PDB entry 7T2C | X-ray diffraction, 3.10 A resolution | chains D and E of the 5 polymer chains in the assembly

# Chain D
Name: T cell receptor, B5, alpha chain
Source organism: Homo sapiens
UniProt: P01848 (TRAC_HUMAN); residues 130-222 here correspond to UniProt positions 1-93 (UniProt number = residue number - 129)
Amino-acid sequence (204 residues; each row starts with the number of its first residue; note: 18 numbers in that range are skipped by the numbering (no residue carries them; nothing is unmodelled there)):
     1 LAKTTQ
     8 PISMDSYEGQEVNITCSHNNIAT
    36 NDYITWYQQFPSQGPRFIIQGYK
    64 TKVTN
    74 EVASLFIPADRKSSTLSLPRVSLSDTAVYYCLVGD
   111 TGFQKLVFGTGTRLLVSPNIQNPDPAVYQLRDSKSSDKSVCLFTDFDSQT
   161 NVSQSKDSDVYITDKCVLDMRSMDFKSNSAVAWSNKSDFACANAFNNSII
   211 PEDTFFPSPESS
Not modelled in the structure: 1, 205-222
Differences from the reference sequence: engineered mutation Cys176 (Thr47 in P01848)
Disulfide bonds: Cys23-Cys104, Cys151-Cys201
UniProt features mapped onto this chain:
  - glycosylation (N-linked (GlcNAc...) asparagine): Asn161, Asn195, Asn206

# Chain E
Name: T cell receptor, B5, beta chain
Source organism: Homo sapiens
UniProt: P01850 (TRBC1_HUMAN); residues 129-257 here correspond to UniProt positions 1-129 (UniProt number = residue number - 128)
Amino-acid sequence (249 residues; row label = number of the first residue in the row; note: 10 numbers in that range are skipped by the numbering (no residue carries them; nothing is unmodelled there)):
     1 GAVVSQHPSWVICKSGTSVKIECRSLDFQ
    36 ATTMFWYRQFPKQSLMLMATSNEG
    63 SKATYEQGVEKDKFLINHA
    83 SLTLSTLTVTSAHPEDSSFYICSARDPGGG
  112A G
   113 S
  113A S
   114 YEQYFGPGTRLTVTEDLNKVFPPEVAVFEPSEAEISHTQKATLVCLATGF
   164 FPDHVELSWWVNGKEVHSGVCTDPQPLKEQPALNDSRYALSSRLRVSATF
   214 WQNPRNHFRCQVQFYGLSENDEWTQDRAKPVTQIVSAEAWGRAD
Not modelled in the structure: 1
Differences from the reference sequence: engineered mutation Cys184 (Ser56 in P01850), Ala202 (Cys74 in P01850)
Disulfide bonds: Cys23-Cys104, Cys158-Cys223
UniProt features mapped onto this chain:
  - glycosylation: Asn197 (N-linked (GlcNAc...) asparagine)

# Chain D / chain E interface
Inter-chain disulfides: Cys176(D)-Cys184(E)
Pairs across the interface - 78 pairs, chain D then chain E:
  Tyr38(D) with Tyr114(E)
  Thr40(D) with Tyr114(E)
  Tyr42(D) with Tyr114(E), hydrogen bond (side chain-backbone); Glu115(E); Gln116(E), hydrogen bond (side chain-backbone)
  Gln44(D) with Gln44(E), hydrogen bond
  Gly49(D) with Ile103(E)
  Pro50(D) with Leu50(E), hydrophobic; Phe118(E)
  Phe52(D) with Glu115(E)
  Gln55(D) with Ser113(E), hydrogen bond; Tyr114(E)
  Tyr103(D) with Ser49(E), hydrogen bond
  Asp108(D) with Tyr114(E)
  Thr111(D) with Arg107(E), hydrogen bond (backbone-side chain); Tyr114(E)
  Gly112(D) with Arg107(E), hydrogen bond (backbone-side chain)
  Phe113(D) with Thr38(E); Phe40(E), hydrophobic; Arg107(E)
  Lys115(D) with Glu68(E)
  Phe118(D) with Tyr42(E); Leu50(E); Gln116(E); Phe118(E), hydrophobic
  Gly119(D) with Ser49(E)
  Asp134(D) with His150(E), salt bridge
  Tyr138(D) with Glu147(E)
  Gln139(D) with Ser144(E)
  Leu140(D) with Phe141(E); Glu142(E); Pro143(E), hydrophobic; Thr155(E); Val157(E), hydrophobic
  Arg141(D) with Phe141(E); Glu142(E), hydrogen bond (backbone-backbone)
  Asp142(D) with Val140(E); Phe141(E)
  Ser143(D) with Val140(E), hydrogen bond (backbone-backbone); Glu142(E), hydrogen bond; Ala252(E)
  Lys148(D) with Ala139(E); Phe141(E)
  Val150(D) with Phe141(E), hydrophobic; Val157(E), hydrophobic
  Leu152(D) with Thr155(E)
  Thr154(D) with Arg208(E), hydrogen bond
  Asp155(D) with Arg208(E), salt bridge
  Ser168(D) with Gln193(E)
  Tyr171(D) with Leu190(E), hydrophobic; Lys191(E); Glu192(E), hydrogen bond (side chain-backbone); Gln193(E)
  Thr173(D) with Asp186(E); Leu190(E); Arg206(E), hydrogen bond
  Asp174(D) with Asp186(E); Arg206(E)
  Cys176(D) with Cys184(E), disulfide; Thr185(E), hydrogen bond (side chain-backbone); Arg206(E)
  Val177(D) with Cys184(E), hydrogen bond (backbone-side chain)
  Leu178(D) with Cys184(E), hydrophobic
  Asp179(D) with Ser181(E); Gly182(E), hydrogen bond (backbone-backbone)
  Met180(D) with Ser181(E); Arg208(E)
  Arg181(D) with Ser181(E), hydrogen bond (backbone-side chain)
  Met183(D) with Ser210(E)
  Phe185(D) with Lys153(E); Arg208(E)
  Ser187(D) with Arg208(E), hydrogen bond
  Ser189(D) with Arg206(E)
  Val191(D) with Val157(E), hydrophobic; Ser204(E); Arg206(E)
  Trp193(D) with Leu159(E), hydrophobic; Leu190(E), hydrophobic
Interface residues without a listed pair, chain D (52 interface residues in all): Ser47, Gln48, Thr120, Gly121, Lys144, Ser149, Ile172, Ala190
Interface residues without a listed pair, chain E (49 interface residues in all): Phe101, Gly112A, Ala146, Thr151, Leu156, Val183, Ala202, Val209, Glu251

# Overview
Chain D and chain E form an interface of 52 and 49 residues respectively, with 1 disulfide bond, 18 hydrogen
bonds and 2 salt bridges. Polar contacts include Asp134(D)-His150(E), Asp155(D)-Arg208(E) and
Tyr42(D)-Tyr114(E).
Chain D is T cell receptor, B5, alpha chain and chain E is T cell receptor, B5, beta chain, both from Homo
sapiens; the structure, Crystal structure of the B5 TCR in complex with HLA-DP4-Ply, was determined by X-ray
diffraction (same publication as 7T2A, 7T2B and 7T2D).
